PDB entry 5QYO | X-ray diffraction, 1.58 A resolution | chains A and B

# Chain A
Molecule: Pre-mRNA-splicing factor 8
Organism: Saccharomyces cerevisiae (strain ATCC 204508 / S288c)
Notes: fragment: yPrp8 RNaseH
Reference sequence: P33334 (PRP8_YEAST); numbering as in UniProt (aligned over 1836-2090)
Amino-acid sequence (258 residues; row label = number of the first residue in the row):
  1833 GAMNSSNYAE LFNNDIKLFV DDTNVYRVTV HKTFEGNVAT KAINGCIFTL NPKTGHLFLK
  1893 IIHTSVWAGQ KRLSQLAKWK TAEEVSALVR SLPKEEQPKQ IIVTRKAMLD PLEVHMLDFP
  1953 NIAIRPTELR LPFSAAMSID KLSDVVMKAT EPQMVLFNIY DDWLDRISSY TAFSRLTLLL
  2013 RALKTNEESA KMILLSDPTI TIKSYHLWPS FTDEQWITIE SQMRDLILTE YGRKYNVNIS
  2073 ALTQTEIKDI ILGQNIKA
Unresolved in the structure: 2070-2090
Sequence notes: expression tag (1833-1835)
Swiss-Prot annotation at these positions:
  - mutagenesis: Asp1853 (D1853A: Alters protein folding. Severely impaired growth. Strongly reduced growth at 35 degrees Celsius; when associated with A-1854; D1853N: Reduced growth at 30 degrees Celsius ...), Asp1854 (D1854A: Reduced growth at 30 degrees Celsius. Strongly reduced growth at 16 degrees Celsius. Strongly reduced growth at 35 degrees Celsius; when associated with A-1853 ...), Thr1855 (T1855A: Reduced growth at 30 degrees Celsius. Strongly reduced growth at 16 degrees Celsius), Thr1936 (T1936A: Reduced growth at 30 degrees Celsius. Strongly reduced growth at 16 degrees Celsius), Arg1937 (R1937K: Severely impaired growth. Reduced growth at 30 degrees Celsius. Strongly reduced growth at 16 degrees Celsius)

# Chain B
Molecule: A1 cistron-splicing factor AAR2
Organism: Saccharomyces cerevisiae (strain ATCC 204508 / S288c)
Notes: fragment: GAMA - Aar2(1-152) - SSSSS - Aar2(171-317); engineered mutation(s): L153_D170delinsSSSSS
Reference sequence: P32357 (AAR2_YEAST); numbering as in UniProt; present here: 1-152, 171-317
Amino-acid sequence (308 residues; row label = number of the first residue in the row; note: 13 numbers in that range are skipped by the numbering (no residue carries them; nothing is unmodelled there); numbers below 1 keep their minus sign (Gly-3 is residue -3)):
    -3 GAMAMNTVPF TSAPIEVTIG IDQYSFNVKE NQPFHGIKDI PIGHVHVIHF QHADNSSMRY
    57 GYWFDCRMGN FYIQYDPKDG LYKMMEERDG AKFENIVHNF KERQMMVSYP KIDEDDTWYN
   117 LTEFVQMDKI RKIVRKDENQ FSYVDSSMTT VQENEL
   166 SSSSSDPAHS LNYTVINFKS REAIRPGHEM EDFLDKSYYL NTVMLQGIFK NSSNYFGELQ
   226 FAFLNAMFFG NYGSSLQWHA MIELICSSAT VPKHMLDKLD EILYYQIKTL PEQYSDILLN
   286 ERVWNICLYS SFQKNSLHNT EKIMENKYPE LL
Unresolved in the structure: -3 to 0, 166-169
Sequence notes: expression tag (-3 to 0); linker (166-170)
Swiss-Prot annotation at these positions:
  - region: Leu261 to Ile282 (Leucine-zipper)
  - modified residue: Ser253 (Phosphoserine), Thr274 (Phosphothreonine)
  - mutagenesis: Ser253 (S253A: No effect on interaction with PRP8; S253D/E: Disrupts interaction with PRP8)

# Interface between chain A and chain B
Pairs across the interface (17):
  Gln1907(A) - Met195(B)
  Gln1907(A) - Leu199(B)
  Leu1908(A) - Met195(B)  hydrophobic
  Trp1911(A) - Glu194(B)
  Trp1911(A) - Met195(B)  hydrophobic
  Trp1911(A) - Phe198(B)  hydrophobic
  Asp1942(A) - Lys184(B)  salt bridge
  Asp1942(A) - Phe198(B)
  Glu1945(A) - Lys184(B)  salt bridge
  Val1946(A) - Ile189(B)  hydrophobic
  Val1946(A) - Glu194(B)
  Val1946(A) - Phe198(B)  hydrophobic
  His1947(A) - Glu194(B)
  Leu1949(A) - Lys184(B)
  Leu1949(A) - Ser185(B)
  Leu1949(A) - Arg186(B)
  Asp1950(A) - Arg186(B)  salt bridge

# In short
The interface between chain A and chain B involves 9 residues on one side and 8 on the other; the contacts
include 3 salt bridges. Polar contacts include Asp1942(A)-Lys184(B), Glu1945(A)-Lys184(B) and
Asp1950(A)-Arg186(B).
Here chain A is Pre-mRNA-splicing factor 8 and chain B is A1 cistron-splicing factor AAR2, both from
Saccharomyces cerevisiae (strain ATCC 204508 / S288c). Entry 5QYO (PanDDA analysis group deposition --
Auto-refined data of Aar2/RNaseH for ground state model 04) was determined by X-ray diffraction (same
publication as 5QY1, 5QY2, 5QY3, 5QY4, 5QY5, 5QY6 and 128 further entries).
